5H9Q - chains A and B; structure by X-ray diffraction, 1.93 A resolution.

== Chain A (and B) ==
Protein: Galectin-7
From: Homo sapiens
Notes: chain B of this document is another copy of the same molecule, construct and numbering; everything in this record applies to it too
Reference sequence: P47929 (LEG7_HUMAN); residues 0-135 here correspond to UniProt positions 1-136 (UniProt number = residue number + 1)
Sequence (155 residues; numbered -19 to 135; the number before each row is that of its first residue; numbers below 1 keep their minus sign (Gly-19 is residue -19)):
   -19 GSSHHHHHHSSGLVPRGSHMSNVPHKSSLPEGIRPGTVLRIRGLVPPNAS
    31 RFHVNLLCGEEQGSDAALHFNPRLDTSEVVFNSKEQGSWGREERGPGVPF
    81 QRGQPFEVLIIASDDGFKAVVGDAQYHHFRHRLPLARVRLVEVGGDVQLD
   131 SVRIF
Disordered / not traced: -19 to -1 (chain B: -19 to 3)
Construct notes: expression tag (-19 to -1)
UniProt features mapped onto this chain:
  - binding site (a beta-D-galactoside): Trp69 to Gly75
What the authors report for this chain:
  - binding site for the ligand TD2: Arg74
  - contacts within the chain: Glu58-Arg74, Glu72-Arg74
  - specificity-determining residues: His33

== Interface between chain A and chain B ==
Pairs across the interface (39):
  Arg14(A) - Ser93(B)
  Arg14(A) - Asp94(B)  salt bridge
  Arg14(A) - Asp95(B)  salt bridge
  Pro15(A) - Pro15(B)  hydrophobic
  Pro15(A) - Ser93(B)  hydrogen bond (backbone-side chain)
  Pro15(A) - Asp94(B)
  Gly16(A) - Pro15(B)
  Gly16(A) - Gly16(B)
  Gly16(A) - Ile91(B)
  Gly16(A) - Ala92(B)
  Gly16(A) - Ser93(B)  hydrogen bond (backbone-side chain)
  Gly16(A) - Lys98(B)  hydrogen bond (backbone-side chain)
  Thr17(A) - Lys98(B)
  Val18(A) - Val18(B)  hydrophobic
  Val18(A) - Ile91(B)  hydrophobic
  Arg20(A) - Gly102(B)  hydrogen bond (side chain-backbone)
  Arg20(A) - Asp103(B)  salt bridge
  Arg22(A) - Glu87(B)  salt bridge
  Glu87(A) - Arg20(B)  salt bridge
  Leu89(A) - Arg20(B)
  Ile91(A) - Gly16(B)
  Ile91(A) - Val18(B)  hydrophobic
  Ile91(A) - Phe135(B)  hydrophobic
  Ala92(A) - Gly16(B)
  Ser93(A) - Pro15(B)
  Asp94(A) - Pro15(B)
  Lys98(A) - Gly16(B)  hydrogen bond (side chain-backbone)
  Lys98(A) - Phe135(B)  hydrogen bond (side chain-backbone)
  Val100(A) - Phe135(B)  hydrophobic
  Asp103(A) - Arg20(B)  salt bridge
  Asp103(A) - Arg22(B)  salt bridge
  Asp103(A) - Phe135(B)
  Arg133(A) - Asp103(B)
  Phe135(A) - Ile91(B)  hydrophobic
  Phe135(A) - Lys98(B)  hydrogen bond (backbone-side chain)
  Phe135(A) - Val100(B)  hydrophobic
  Phe135(A) - Asp103(B)
  Phe135(A) - Ala104(B)  hydrophobic
  Phe135(A) - Gln105(B)
Interface residues without a listed pair, chain A (20 interface residues in all): Ala104, Gln105
Interface residues without a listed pair, chain B (21 interface residues in all): Thr17, Leu89, Arg133

== In short ==
The interface between chain A and chain B involves 20 residues on one side and 21 on the other, with 7
hydrogen bonds and 7 salt bridges. Polar pairs include Arg14(A)-Asp94(B), Arg14(A)-Asp95(B) and
Arg20(A)-Asp103(B). The paper reports a binding site for the ligand TD2 at Arg74(A); the specificity
determinant His33(A).
Both chains are Galectin-7 (Homo sapiens). Entry 5H9Q (Crystal Structure of Human Galectin-7 in Complex with
TD139) was determined by X-ray diffraction, deposited together with 5H9P, 5H9R, 5H9S and 4Y24.
